Entry 1XXA (X-ray diffraction, 2.20 A resolution); this record covers chains C and E of the 6 polymer chains in the assembly.

Chain C (and E):
Name: Arginine repressor
From: Escherichia coli K12
Notes: fragment: initiator met plus c-terminal residues 80 - 156; chain E of this document is another copy of the same molecule, construct and numbering; everything in this record applies to it too
UniProtKB: P0A6D0 (ARGR_ECOLI); residue numbers follow UniProt; this construct covers 80-156
Chain sequence (78 residues; each row starts with the number of its first residue):
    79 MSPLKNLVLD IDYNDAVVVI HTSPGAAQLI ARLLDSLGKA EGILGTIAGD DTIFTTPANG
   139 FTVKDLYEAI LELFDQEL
Unresolved in the structure: 79-80, 154-156 (chain E: 79-81, 153-156)
Swiss-Prot annotation at these positions:
  - mutagenesis: Ala105 (A105V: Defective binding to arginine and to ARG box), Gly123 (G123D: Defective binding to arginine and to ARG box. Forms dimers not hexamers)
Ion coordination: lead (II) ion site 1: Ala136, Phe139 (shared with 1 residue of chain B); lead (II) ion site 2 near Glu150 (its only coordinating residue here)
Small-molecule neighbours:
  - arginine (ARG), molecule 1: Pro102, Gly103, Asp128
  - arginine (ARG), molecule 2: Gln106, Ala109, Arg110, Asp113, Thr124, Ile125, Ala126
  - arginine (ARG), molecule 3: Gly127, Asp128, Asp129, Thr130

Interface between chain C and chain E:
Residue-residue contacts (10):
  Pro81(C) with Leu82(E); Leu85(E)
  Leu82(C) with Leu82(E)
  Leu85(C) with Leu82(E), hydrophobic
  Pro102(C) with Arg110(E), hydrogen bond (backbone-side chain)
  Gly103(C) with Gln106(E); Leu107(E)
  Gln106(C) with Gly103(E)
  Leu107(C) with Gly103(E)
  Arg110(C) with Pro102(E), hydrogen bond (side chain-backbone)
Other interface residues (no listed pair), chain C (11 interface residues in all): Ser101, Ala104, Asp128
Other interface residues (no listed pair), chain E (8 interface residues in all): Ala104

Summary:
The interface between chain C and chain E involves 11 residues on one side and 8 on the other, with 2 hydrogen
bonds. The hydrogen-bonded pair is Pro102(C)-Arg110(E). Ligands of chain C: 3 copies of arginine. UniProt
lists 2 mutagenesis sites on chain C.
Both chains are Arginine repressor (Escherichia coli K12). Entry 1XXA (C-terminal domain of escherichia coli
arginine repressor/ L-arginine complex; pb derivative) was determined by X-ray diffraction together with 1XXB
and 1XXC from the same study.
